Entry 8G88 (electron microscopy, 2.30 A resolution); this record covers chains E and J of the 11 polymer chains in the assembly.

Chain E:
Name: Histone H3
Organism: Xenopus laevis
Reference sequence: P84233 (H32_XENLA); residues 1-135 here correspond to UniProt positions 2-136 (UniProt number = residue number + 1)
Amino-acid sequence (135 residues; row label = number of the first residue in the row):
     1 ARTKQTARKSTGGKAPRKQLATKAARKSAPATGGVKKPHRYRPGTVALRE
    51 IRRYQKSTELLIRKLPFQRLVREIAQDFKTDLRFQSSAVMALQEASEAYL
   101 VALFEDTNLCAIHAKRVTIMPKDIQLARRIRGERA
Unresolved in the structure: 1-37, 134-135
Sequence notes: variant Ala102 (Gly103 in P84233)
Swiss-Prot annotation at these positions:
  - modified residue: Arg2 (Asymmetric dimethylarginine), Thr3 (Phosphothreonine), Lys4 (Allysine), Gln5 (5-glutamyl dopamine), Thr6 (Phosphothreonine), Arg8 (Citrulline), Lys9 (N6,N6,N6-trimethyllysine), Ser10 (ADP-ribosylserine), Thr11 (Phosphothreonine), Lys14 (N6-(2-hydroxyisobutyryl)lysine), Arg17 (Asymmetric dimethylarginine), Lys18 (N6-(2-hydroxyisobutyryl)lysine), Lys23 (N6-(2-hydroxyisobutyryl)lysine), Arg26 (Citrulline), Lys27 (N6,N6,N6-trimethyllysine), Ser28 (ADP-ribosylserine), Lys36 (N6,N6,N6-trimethyllysine), Lys37 (N6-methyllysine), Tyr41 (Phosphotyrosine), Lys56 (N6,N6,N6-trimethyllysine) and 8 more in UniProt
  - lipidation: Cys110 (S-palmitoyl cysteine)

Chain J:
Molecule: nMatn1 DNA bottom strand
Sequence (186 nucleotides; row label = number of the first residue in the row; numbers below 1 keep their minus sign (DT-111 is residue -111)):
  -111 TGCATGTATGTGTATGCATATGCTAATGTGTGCATGTGTGTGACTATGTG
   -61 CGCATGCATGTGCATGTGTGTGCATATACGTGTGTGCATGCATGTGCATA
   -11 TATGTGTGCACGTGTGTGTGCATGTGTGTGTATGTGTATATATTAACCTG
    39 TGTGCATTGTGTGCATATATTAGCATGTGTGCATGT
Unresolved in the structure: -111 to -97, 72-74

How chain E and chain J interact:
Pairs across the interface (27):
  Arg40(E) - DG-8(J)  base contact
  Tyr41(E) - DG69(J)  phosphate contact
  Tyr41(E) - DC70(J)  phosphate contact
  Arg42(E) - DT-5(J)  salt bridge to the phosphate
  Arg42(E) - DC70(J)  hydrogen bond to the phosphate
  Arg42(E) - DA71(J)  salt bridge to the phosphate
  Pro43(E) - DG-6(J)  phosphate contact
  Pro43(E) - DT-5(J)  sugar contact
  Thr45(E) - DG69(J)  phosphate contact
  Thr45(E) - DC70(J)  hydrogen bond to the phosphate
  Arg63(E) - DA-14(J)  phosphate contact
  Arg63(E) - DT-13(J)  salt bridge to the phosphate
  Arg72(E) - DT-23(J)  salt bridge to the phosphate
  Arg83(E) - DA-24(J)  hydrogen bond to the sugar
  Arg83(E) - DT-23(J)  phosphate contact
  Phe84(E) - DA-24(J)  sugar contact
  Phe84(E) - DT-23(J)  hydrogen bond to the phosphate
  Gln85(E) - DA-24(J)  phosphate contact
  Ser86(E) - DA-24(J)  phosphate contact
  Arg116(E) - DC-3(J)  phosphate contact
  Arg116(E) - DA-2(J)  phosphate contact
  Val117(E) - DG-4(J)  sugar contact
  Val117(E) - DC-3(J)  hydrogen bond to the phosphate
  Thr118(E) - DG-4(J)  phosphate contact
  Thr118(E) - DC-3(J)  hydrogen bond to the phosphate
  Met120(E) - DC-3(J)  phosphate contact
  Met120(E) - DA-2(J)  phosphate contact
Also at the interface, not in a pair above, chain E (18 interface residues in all): His39, Leu82, Lys115

Summary:
18 residues of chain E face 13 of chain J across their interface; the contacts include 6 hydrogen bonds and 4
salt bridges. Polar contacts include Arg83(E)-DA-24(J), Arg42(E)-DC70(J) and Thr45(E)-DC70(J).
Here chain E is Histone H3 (Xenopus laevis) and chain J is nMatn1 DNA bottom strand. Entry 8G88 (Human Oct4
bound to nucleosome with human nMatn1 sequence) was determined by electron microscopy, deposited together with
8G87, 8G8B, 8G8E and 8G8G.
